Entry 3JAR (electron microscopy, 3.40 A resolution); this record covers chains F and J of the 14 polymer chains in the assembly.

[Chain F]
Name: Tubulin beta chain
From: Sus scrofa
UniProt: P02554 (TBB_PIG); the author numbering skips numbers that UniProt does not, so the offset changes along the chain: 1-44 = UniProt 1-44; 47-360 = UniProt 45-358; 369-455 = UniProt 359-445
Amino-acid sequence (445 residues; numbered 1 to 455; 10 numbers in that range are skipped by the numbering (no residue carries them; nothing is unmodelled there); the number before each row is that of its first residue):
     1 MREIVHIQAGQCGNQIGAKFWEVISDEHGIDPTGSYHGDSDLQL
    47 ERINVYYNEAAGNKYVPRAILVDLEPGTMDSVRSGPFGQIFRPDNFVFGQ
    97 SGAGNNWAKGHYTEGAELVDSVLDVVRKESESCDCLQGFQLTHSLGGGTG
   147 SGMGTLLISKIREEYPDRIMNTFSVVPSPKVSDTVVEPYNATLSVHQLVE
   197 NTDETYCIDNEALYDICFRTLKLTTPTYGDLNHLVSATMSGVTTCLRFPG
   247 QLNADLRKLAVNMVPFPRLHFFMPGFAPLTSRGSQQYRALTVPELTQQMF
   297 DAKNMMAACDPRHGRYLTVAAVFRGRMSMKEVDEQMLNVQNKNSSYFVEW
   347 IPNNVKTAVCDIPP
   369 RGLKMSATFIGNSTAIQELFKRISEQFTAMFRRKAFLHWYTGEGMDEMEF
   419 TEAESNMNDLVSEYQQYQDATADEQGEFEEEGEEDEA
Unresolved in the structure: 440-455
UniProt features mapped onto this chain:
  - motif: Met-1 to Ile-4 (MREI motif)
  - binding site (GTP): Gln-11, Glu-71, Ser-140, Gly-144, Thr-145, Gly-146, Asn-206, Asn-228
  - binding site (Mg(2+)): Glu-71
  - modified residue: Ser-40 (Phosphoserine), Lys-60 (N6-acetyllysine), Ser-174 (Phosphoserine), Thr-287 (Phosphothreonine), Thr-292 (Phosphothreonine), Arg-320 (Omega-N-methylarginine), Glu-448 (5-glutamyl polyglutamate)
  - cross-link (Glycyl lysine isopeptide (Lys-Gly)): Lys-60 (interchain with G-Cter in ubiquitin), Lys-326 (interchain with G-Cter in ubiquitin)
Ligand contacts:
  - GDP (guanosine-5'-diphosphate): Gly-10, Gln-11, Cys-12, Gln-15, Ser-140, Gly-143, Gly-144, Thr-145, Gly-146, Ser-147, Val-171, Asp-179, Asn-206, Leu-209, Tyr-224, Asn-228
  - GTP (guanosine-5'-triphosphate): Gln-247, Leu-248, Lys-254

[Chain J]
Name: Tubulin alpha-1B chain
From: Sus scrofa
UniProt: Q2XVP4 (TBA1B_PIG); residue numbers follow UniProt; this construct covers 1-451
Amino-acid sequence (451 residues; row label = number of the first residue in the row):
     1 MRECISIHVGQAGVQIGNACWELYCLEHGIQPDGQMPSDKTIGGGDDSFN
    51 TFFSETGAGKHVPRAVFVDLEPTVIDEVRTGTYRQLFHPEQLITGKEDAA
   101 NNYARGHYTIGKEIIDLVLDRIRKLADQCTGLQGFLVFHSFGGGTGSGFT
   151 SLLMERLSVDYGKKSKLEFSIYPAPQVSTAVVEPYNSILTTHTTLEHSDC
   201 AFMVDNEAIYDICRRNLDIERPTYTNLNRLISQIVSSITASLRFDGALNV
   251 DLTEFQTNLVPYPRIHFPLATYAPVISAEKAYHEQLSVAEITNACFEPAN
   301 QMVKCDPRHGKYMACCLLYRGDVVPKDVNAAIATIKTKRSIQFVDWCPTG
   351 FKVGINYQPPTVVPGGDLAKVQRAVCMLSNTTAIAEAWARLDHKFDLMYA
   401 KRAFVHWYVGEGMEEGEFSEAREDMAALEKDYEEVGVDSVEGEGEEEGEE
   451 Y
Unresolved in the structure: 38-46, 442-451
UniProt features mapped onto this chain:
  - motif: Met-1 to Cys-4 (MREC motif)
  - active site: Glu-254
  - binding site (GTP): Gly-10, Gln-11, Ala-12, Gln-15, Glu-71, Ala-99, Ser-140, Gly-143, Gly-144, Thr-145, Gly-146, Thr-179, Glu-183, Asn-206, Tyr-224, Asn-228, Leu-252
  - binding site (Mg(2+)): Glu-71
  - site: Tyr-451 (Involved in polymerization)
  - modified residue: Lys-40 (N6,N6,N6-trimethyllysine), Ser-48 (Phosphoserine), Ser-232 (Phosphoserine), Tyr-282 (3'-nitrotyrosine), Arg-339 (Omega-N-methylarginine), Ser-439 (Phosphoserine), Glu-443 (5-glutamyl polyglutamate), Glu-445 (5-glutamyl polyglutamate), Tyr-451 (3'-nitrotyrosine)
  - cross-link (Glycyl lysine isopeptide (Lys-Gly)): Lys-326 (interchain with G-Cter in ubiquitin), Lys-370 (interchain with G-Cter in ubiquitin)
Ligand contacts: GTP (guanosine-5'-triphosphate): Gly-10, Gln-11, Ala-12, Gln-15, Ile-16, Asp-69, Glu-71, Asp-98, Ala-99, Ala-100, Asn-101, Ser-140, Gly-143, Gly-144, Thr-145, Gly-146, Ile-171, Thr-179, Glu-183, Asn-206, Tyr-224, Leu-227, Asn-228, Ile-231
What the authors report for this chain:
  - catalytic residues: Glu-254 (citing earlier work)

[How chain F and chain J interact]
Contacting residue pairs (73; chain F residue first):
  Arg-2(F) / Glu-71(J)  salt bridge
  Arg-2(F) / Thr-73(J)
  Arg-2(F) / Lys-96(J)
  Arg-48(F) / Asp-76(J)  salt bridge
  Asp-130(F) / Lys-96(J)
  Cys-131(F) / Glu-97(J)
  Gln-133(F) / Glu-97(J)
  Arg-164(F) / Glu-97(J)  salt bridge
  Pro-245(F) / Glu-77(J)
  Gly-246(F) / Gln-11(J)
  Gly-246(F) / Gln-15(J)
  Gln-247(F) / Gln-11(J)  hydrogen bond (backbone-side chain)
  Gln-247(F) / Gln-15(J)
  Gln-247(F) / Thr-223(J)
  Gln-247(F) / Tyr-224(J)
  Leu-248(F) / Gln-11(J)
  Leu-248(F) / Tyr-224(J)
  Asn-249(F) / Gln-11(J)  hydrogen bond
  Asn-249(F) / Thr-73(J)
  Asp-251(F) / Asp-98(J)
  Arg-253(F) / Glu-97(J)  salt bridge
  Arg-253(F) / Ala-100(J)
  Arg-253(F) / Arg-105(J)
  Lys-254(F) / Asp-98(J)  salt bridge
  Lys-254(F) / Ala-100(J)
  Lys-254(F) / Asn-101(J)
  Ala-256(F) / Trp-407(J)
  Val-257(F) / Ala-100(J)
  Val-257(F) / Phe-404(J)
  Val-257(F) / Trp-407(J)
  Asn-258(F) / Asn-101(J)
  Asn-258(F) / Ala-180(J)
  Asn-258(F) / Val-181(J)  hydrogen bond (side chain-backbone)
  Asn-258(F) / Phe-404(J)
  Val-260(F) / Phe-404(J)
  Val-260(F) / His-406(J)
  Val-260(F) / Trp-407(J)  hydrogen bond (backbone-side chain)
  Pro-261(F) / Ala-403(J)
  Pro-261(F) / Phe-404(J)  hydrogen bond (backbone-backbone)
  Pro-261(F) / His-406(J)  hydrogen bond (backbone-side chain)
  Phe-262(F) / Lys-401(J)
  Phe-262(F) / His-406(J)
  Pro-263(F) / His-406(J)
  Thr-314(F) / Phe-404(J)
  Ser-324(F) / Arg-221(J)
  Met-325(F) / Tyr-210(J)
  Met-325(F) / Tyr-224(J)  hydrophobic
  Lys-326(F) / Tyr-210(J)
  Lys-326(F) / Arg-214(J)
  Lys-326(F) / Pro-222(J)
  Glu-327(F) / Arg-221(J)  salt bridge
  Asp-329(F) / Val-177(J)
  Asp-329(F) / Tyr-210(J)
  Leu-333(F) / Gln-176(J)
  Trp-346(F) / Leu-397(J)
  Trp-346(F) / Met-398(J)
  Trp-346(F) / Lys-401(J)
  Ile-347(F) / Val-181(J)  hydrophobic
  Ile-347(F) / Met-398(J)  hydrophobic
  Ile-347(F) / Ala-403(J)  hydrophobic
  Ile-347(F) / Phe-404(J)  hydrophobic
  Pro-348(F) / Lys-394(J)
  Pro-348(F) / Met-398(J)
  Asn-349(F) / Pro-175(J)
  Asn-349(F) / Ser-178(J)  hydrogen bond
  Asn-349(F) / Ala-180(J)
  Asn-349(F) / Val-181(J)
  Asn-349(F) / Lys-394(J)
  Val-351(F) / Thr-179(J)
  Lys-352(F) / Asn-101(J)
  Lys-352(F) / Thr-179(J)
  Thr-353(F) / Thr-179(J)  hydrogen bond (backbone-backbone)
  Ala-438(F) / Lys-401(J)
Also at the interface, not in a pair above, chain F (41 interface residues in all): Met-1, Glu-47, Leu-132, Asn-350, Thr-439
Also at the interface, not in a pair above, chain J (38 interface residues in all): Pro-72, Val-182, Glu-220, Arg-402, Glu-411

[Summary]
The interface between chain F and chain J involves 41 residues on one side and 38 on the other; the contacts
include 8 hydrogen bonds and 6 salt bridges. Among the polar pairs are Arg-2(F)/Glu-71(J), Arg-48(F)/Asp-76(J)
and Arg-164(F)/Glu-97(J). GTP is bound between chain F and chain J. The paper reports the catalytic residue
Glu-254(J).
Chain F is Tubulin beta chain and chain J is Tubulin alpha-1B chain, both from Sus scrofa; the structure,
Cryo-EM structure of GDP-microtubule co-polymerized with EB3, was determined by electron microscopy together
with 3JAK, 3JAL, 3JAS, 3JAT and 3JAW from the same study.
